5ZUV - chains A and B of the 3 polymer chains in the assembly; structure by X-ray diffraction, 2.21 A resolution.

Chain A (and B):
Protein: Spike glycoprotein, inhibitor EK1
Source organism: Human coronavirus 229E
Notes: chain B of this document is another copy of the same molecule, construct and numbering; everything in this record applies to it too
Reference sequence: P15423 (SPIKE_CVH22); residues 785-873 carry their UniProt numbers (89 of 126 residues fall inside the UniProt entry; the rest is not from it)
Amino-acid sequence (133 residues; each row starts with the number of its first residue):
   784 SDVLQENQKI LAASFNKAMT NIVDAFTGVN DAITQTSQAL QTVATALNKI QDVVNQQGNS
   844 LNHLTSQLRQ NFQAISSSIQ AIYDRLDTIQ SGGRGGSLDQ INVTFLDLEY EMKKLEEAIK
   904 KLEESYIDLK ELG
Disordered / not traced: 784-786 (chain B: 784-787)
Sequence notes: expression tag (784); linker (874-879)

Chain A / chain B interface:
Residue-residue contacts (80; chain A residue first):
  Q791(A) with N790(B); Q791(B), hydrogen bond; L794(B)
  A795(A) with L794(B), hydrophobic
  F798(A) with S797(B); F798(B), hydrophobic; A801(B), hydrophobic
  M802(A) with A801(B), hydrophobic
  F809(A) with A808(B), hydrophobic; F809(B), hydrophobic
  V812(A) with V812(B), hydrophobic
  T819(A) with T819(B)
  L823(A) with A822(B), hydrophobic
  V826(A) with V826(B), hydrophobic
  L830(A) with I833(B), hydrophobic
  I833(A) with I833(B), hydrophobic
  V837(A) with V836(B), hydrophobic; V837(B), hydrophobic; Q840(B), hydrogen bond (backbone-side chain)
  G841(A) with Q840(B)
  L844(A) with L844(B), hydrophobic
  T848(A) with L847(B)
  L851(A) with L847(B), hydrophobic; L851(B), hydrophobic
  F855(A) with L851(B), hydrophobic; N854(B); F855(B), hydrophobic; I858(B), hydrophobic
  I858(A) with I858(B), hydrophobic
  I862(A) with I858(B), hydrophobic; S861(B)
  I865(A) with I865(B), hydrophobic
  Y866(A) with S861(B), hydrogen bond (side chain-backbone); A864(B); I865(B), hydrophobic
  L869(A) with I865(B), hydrophobic; R868(B)
  T871(A) with R868(B), hydrogen bond
  Q873(A) with A864(B); R868(B)
  R877(A) with A857(B)
  G878(A) with N854(B); A857(B); I858(B)
  S880(A) with N854(B), hydrogen bond (backbone-side chain)
  L881(A) with Q850(B); N854(B)
  D882(A) with Q850(B), hydrogen bond (backbone-side chain)
  Q883(A) with H846(B)
  I884(A) with S843(B), hydrogen bond (backbone-side chain); H846(B); Q850(B)
  N885(A) with S843(B), hydrogen bond (backbone-side chain)
  T887(A) with V836(B); Q839(B), hydrogen bond; Q840(B), hydrogen bond (backbone-side chain)
  F888(A) with V836(B)
  L889(A) with K832(B); I833(B), hydrophobic; V836(B)
  L891(A) with A829(B), hydrophobic
  E894(A) with T825(B); T828(B); K832(B), salt bridge
  K897(A) with T825(B)
  L898(A) with A822(B), hydrophobic; V826(B), hydrophobic
  A901(A) with Q818(B); A822(B), hydrophobic
  K904(A) with Q818(B)
  L905(A) with A815(B), hydrophobic; Q818(B); T819(B)
  S908(A) with G811(B), hydrogen bond (side chain-backbone); D814(B); A815(B), hydrogen bond (side chain-backbone)
  I910(A) with A808(B), hydrophobic
  E914(A) with N804(B)
  L915(A) with N804(B); I805(B), hydrophobic
Interface residues without a listed pair, chain A (55 interface residues in all): L794, I805, I816, Q840, L847, D870, S874, V886, E900
Interface residues without a listed pair, chain B (44 interface residues in all): L823, L830, L869

Overview:
The interface between chain A and chain B involves 55 residues on one side and 44 on the other, with 12
hydrogen bonds and 1 salt bridge. Among the polar pairs are E894(A)-K832(B), Q791(A)-Q791(B) and
V837(A)-Q840(B).
Chain A and chain B are both Spike glycoprotein, inhibitor EK1 (Human coronavirus 229E); the structure,
Crystal Structure of the Human Coronavirus 229E HR1 motif in complex with pan-CoVs inhibitor EK1, was
determined by X-ray diffraction (same publication as 5ZVK and 5ZVM).
